3CEL - chain A; structure by X-ray diffraction, 2.00 A resolution.

# Chain A
Protein: 1,4-beta-D-glucan cellobiohydrolase I
From: Hypocrea jecorina
Notes: EC 3.2.1.91; fragment: catalytic domain, residues 1 - 434
UniProtKB: P00725 (GUX1_TRIRE); residues 2-434 here correspond to UniProt positions 19-451 (UniProt number = residue number + 17)
Sequence (434 residues; row label = number of the first residue in the row):
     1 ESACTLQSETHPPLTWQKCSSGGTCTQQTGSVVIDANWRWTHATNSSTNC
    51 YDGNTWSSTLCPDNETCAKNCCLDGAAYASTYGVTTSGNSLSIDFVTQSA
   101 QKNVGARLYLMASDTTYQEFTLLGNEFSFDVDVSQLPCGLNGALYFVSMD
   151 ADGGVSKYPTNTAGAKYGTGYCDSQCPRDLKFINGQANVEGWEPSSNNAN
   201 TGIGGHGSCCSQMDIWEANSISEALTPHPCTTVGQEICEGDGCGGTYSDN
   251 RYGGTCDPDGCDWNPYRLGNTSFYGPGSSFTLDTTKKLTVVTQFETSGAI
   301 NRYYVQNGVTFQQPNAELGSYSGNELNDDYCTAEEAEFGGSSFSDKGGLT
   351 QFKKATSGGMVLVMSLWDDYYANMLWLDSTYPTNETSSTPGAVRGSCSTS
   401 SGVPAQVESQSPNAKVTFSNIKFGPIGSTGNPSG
Cystine bridges: Cys4-Cys72, Cys19-Cys25, Cys50-Cys71, Cys61-Cys67, Cys138-Cys397, Cys172-Cys210, Cys176-Cys209, Cys230-Cys256, Cys238-Cys243, Cys261-Cys331
Covalent attachments: N-acetylglucosamine (NAG) linked to Asn270
Modified positions: Glu1 (pyroglutamic acid; PCA)
Sequence notes: cloning artifact (94); engineered mutation Gln212 (Glu229 in P00725)
Bound ions: Cd2+ site 1: Asp52, Glu317; Cd2+ site 2: Glu65, Glu190; Cd2+ site 3 near Asp94 (its only coordinating residue here); Cd2+ site 4: His206, Glu239; Cd2+ site 5: Glu295, Glu325

# Overview
N-acetylglucosamine is covalently linked to Asn270. The Cd2+ site 1 is built by Asp52 and Glu317. Glu65 and
Glu190 coordinate Cd2+ site 2.
Chain A is 1,4-beta-D-glucan cellobiohydrolase I (Hypocrea jecorina); the structure, Active-site mutant E212Q,
was determined by X-ray diffraction (same publication as 2CEL and 4CEL).
